PDB entry 6IY3 | electron microscopy, 3.67 A resolution | chains A and J of the 11 polymer chains in the assembly

# Chain A
Molecule: Histone H3
Source organism: Xenopus laevis
UniProtKB: A0A310TTQ1 (A0A310TTQ1_XENLA); residues 36-135 here correspond to UniProt positions 37-136 (UniProt number = residue number + 1)
Amino-acid sequence (100 residues; numbered 36 to 135; the number before each row is that of its first residue):
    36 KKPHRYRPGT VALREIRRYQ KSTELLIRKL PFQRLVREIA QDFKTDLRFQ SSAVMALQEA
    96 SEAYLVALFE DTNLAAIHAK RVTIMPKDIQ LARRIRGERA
Construct notes: conflict Ala110 (Cys111 in A0A310TTQ1)

# Chain J
Molecule: 147-nt DNA strand
Sequence (147 nucleotides; numbered 1 to 147; the number before each row is that of its first residue):
     1 ATCTGCAACA GTCCTAACAT TCACCTCTTG TGTGTTTGTG TCTGTTCGCC ATCCCGTCTC
    61 CGCTCGTCAC TTATCCTTCA CTTTCCAGAG GGTCCCCCCG CAGACCCCGG CGACCCTCAG
   121 GTCGGCCGAC TGCGGCACAG TTTTGAT

# How chain A and chain J interact
Residue-residue contacts (19; chain A residue first):
  His39(A) - DG145(J)  sugar contact
  Arg40(A) - DG66(J)  base contact
  Arg40(A) - DA146(J)  phosphate contact
  Arg42(A) - DA69(J)  salt bridge to the phosphate
  Arg42(A) - DG145(J)  phosphate contact
  Arg42(A) - DA146(J)  salt bridge to the phosphate
  Pro43(A) - DA69(J)  sugar contact
  Thr45(A) - DG145(J)  hydrogen bond to the phosphate
  Arg63(A) - DC61(J)  salt bridge to the phosphate
  Arg83(A) - DC50(J)  hydrogen bond to the sugar
  Arg83(A) - DA51(J)  phosphate contact
  Phe84(A) - DC50(J)  sugar contact
  Phe84(A) - DA51(J)  hydrogen bond to the phosphate
  Gln85(A) - DC50(J)  phosphate contact
  Arg116(A) - DT71(J)  phosphate contact
  Arg116(A) - DT72(J)  phosphate contact
  Val117(A) - DT71(J)  hydrogen bond to the phosphate
  Thr118(A) - DC70(J)  phosphate contact
  Thr118(A) - DT71(J)  hydrogen bond to the phosphate
Other interface residues (no listed pair), chain A (16 interface residues in all): Lys37, Gln68, Ser86, Met120
Other interface residues (no listed pair), chain J (12 interface residues in all): DC60, DT147

# Summary
Chain A and chain J form an interface of 16 and 12 residues respectively, with 5 hydrogen bonds and 3 salt
bridges. Polar contacts include Arg83(A)-DC50(J), Thr45(A)-DG145(J) and Phe84(A)-DA51(J).
Chain A is Histone H3 (Xenopus laevis) and chain J is a 147-nt DNA strand; the structure, Structure of
Snf2-MMTV-A nucleosome complex at shl-2 in ADP state, was determined by electron microscopy (same publication
as 5Z3U, 5Z3V, 5Z3L, 5Z3O and 6IY2).
